Entry 6XAI (X-ray diffraction, 1.49 A resolution); this record covers chain A.

== Chain A ==
Protein: NzeB
From: Streptomyces sp. NRRL F-5053
Amino-acid sequence (401 residues; each row starts with the number of its first residue):
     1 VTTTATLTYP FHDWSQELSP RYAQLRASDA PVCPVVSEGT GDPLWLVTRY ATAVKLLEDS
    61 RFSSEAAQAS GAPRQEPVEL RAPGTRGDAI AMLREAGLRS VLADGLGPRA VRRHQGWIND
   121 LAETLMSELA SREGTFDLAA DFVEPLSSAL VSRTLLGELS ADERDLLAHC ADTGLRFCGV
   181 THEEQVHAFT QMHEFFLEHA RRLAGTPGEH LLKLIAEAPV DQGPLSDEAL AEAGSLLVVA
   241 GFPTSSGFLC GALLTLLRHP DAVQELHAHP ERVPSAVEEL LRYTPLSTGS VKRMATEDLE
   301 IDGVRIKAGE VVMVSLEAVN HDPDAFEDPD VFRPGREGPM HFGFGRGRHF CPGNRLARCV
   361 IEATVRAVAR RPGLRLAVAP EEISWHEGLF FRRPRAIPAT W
Not modelled in the structure: 1-2
Modified positions: C178 (S-hydroxycysteine; CSO)
Ion coordination: heme Fe near C351 (its only coordinating residue here)
Residues lining bound ligands:
  - heme (HEM): S64, I90, L102, L106, L155, L236, L237, A240, G241, T244, S245, F248, L281, L286, V291, R293, L316, G343, F344, G345, H349, C351, P352, G353, A357, I361
  - Brevianamide F (QRP; (3S,8aS)-3-(1H-indol-3-ylmethyl)hexahydropyrrolo[1,2-a]pyrazine-1,4-dione), molecule 1: Q68, L80, I90, L175, L236, V239, A240, K292, F391
  - Brevianamide F (QRP), molecule 2: Q75, E76, L80, F177, T244, L286, S287, G289, S290, V291, K292, L316, F390, F391
Reported in the primary citation:
  - binding site for Brevianamide F: Q68, Q75, E76, F177, S287, F390, F391
  - specificity-determining residues: S287
  - mutagenesis - Q75A, E76A, E317A: unchanged catalytic activity

== Overview ==
Bound to chain A: heme and Brevianamide F. From the paper: a binding site for Brevianamide F at Q68, Q75 and
E76 among others; Q75A, E76A and E317A leave catalytic activity unchanged.
Chain A is NzeB (Streptomyces sp. NRRL F-5053); the structure, Crystal structure of NzeB in complex with
cyclo-(L-Trp-L-Pro), was determined by X-ray diffraction, deposited together with 6XAJ, 6XAK, 6XAL and 6XAM.
